5CHZ - chains A and B of the 4 polymer chains in the assembly; structure by X-ray diffraction, 1.83 A resolution.

[Chain A]
Protein: Methyl-CpG-binding domain protein 4
From: Homo sapiens
Notes: EC 3.2.2.-
UniProtKB: O95243 (MBD4_HUMAN); residues 426-580 here = UniProt positions 426-580
Chain sequence (192 residues; row label = number of the first residue in the row):
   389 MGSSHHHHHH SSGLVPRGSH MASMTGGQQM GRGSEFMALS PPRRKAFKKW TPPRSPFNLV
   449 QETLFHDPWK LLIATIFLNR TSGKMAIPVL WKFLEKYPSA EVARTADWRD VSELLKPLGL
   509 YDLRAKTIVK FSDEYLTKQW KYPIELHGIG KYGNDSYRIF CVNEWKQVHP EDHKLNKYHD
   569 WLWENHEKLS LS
Not modelled in the structure: 389-437, 578-580
Differences from the reference sequence: initiating methionine (389); expression tag (390-425)
Curated features (UniProtKB/Swiss-Prot):
  - active site: Asp560
  - modified residue: Ser428 (Phosphoserine)
  - natural variant: Arg431 to Ser580 (deletion: In TPDS2), Arg468 (R468W: In UVM1), Arg546 to Ser580 (deletion: In TPDS2), Leu563 to Ser580 (deletion: In TPDS2 and UVM1), His567 (deletion: In TPDS2), Trp569 to Ser580 (deletion: In UVM1)
  - mutagenesis: Asp560 (D560A: Loss of DNA N-glycosylase activity)
Ion coordination: Mg2+: Ile532, Leu534, Ile537 (shared with DA10(B) of chain B)

[Chain B]
Molecule: 5-nt DNA strand
Sequence (5 nucleotides; each row starts with the number of its first residue):
     8 GCAGC
Ion coordination: Mg2+: DA10 (shared with Ile532(A), Leu534(A), Ile537(A) of chain A)

[Interface between chain A and chain B]
Pairs across the interface (17):
  Asn467(A) - DG8(B)  hydrogen bond to the phosphate
  Asn467(A) - DC9(B)  sugar contact
  Arg468(A) - DG8(B)  base contact
  Leu511(A) - DG8(B)  base contact
  Leu534(A) - DA10(B)  phosphate contact
  His535(A) - DA10(B)  phosphate contact
  His535(A) - DG11(B)  phosphate contact
  Gly536(A) - DC9(B)  sugar contact
  Gly536(A) - DA10(B)  hydrogen bond to the phosphate
  Ile537(A) - DC9(B)  phosphate contact
  Ile537(A) - DA10(B)  hydrogen bond to the phosphate
  Gly538(A) - DC9(B)  hydrogen bond to the phosphate
  Lys539(A) - DC9(B)  hydrogen bond to the phosphate
  Tyr540(A) - DG8(B)  phosphate contact
  Tyr540(A) - DC9(B)  hydrogen bond to the phosphate
  Gly541(A) - DC9(B)  hydrogen bond to the phosphate
  Asp560(A) - DG8(B)  phosphate contact
Also at the interface, not in a pair above, chain A (13 interface residues in all): Leu508

[In short]
Chain A and chain B form an interface of 13 and 4 residues respectively; the contacts include 7 hydrogen
bonds. Among the polar pairs are Asn467(A)-DG8(B), Gly536(A)-DA10(B) and Ile537(A)-DA10(B). From UniProt:
active-site residue Asp560(A) and one mutagenesis site on chain A.
Here chain A is Methyl-CpG-binding domain protein 4 (Homo sapiens) and chain B is a 5-nt DNA strand. Entry
5CHZ (Structure of wild-type human MBD4 bound to a G:T mismatch) was determined by X-ray diffraction.
